Entry 3EN7 (X-ray diffraction, 2.81 A resolution); this record covers chain A.

== Chain A ==
Molecule: Proto-oncogene tyrosine-protein kinase Src
From: Gallus gallus
Notes: EC 2.7.10.2; fragment: kinase domain
UniProt: P00523 (SRC_CHICK); residue numbers follow UniProt; this construct covers 251-533
Sequence (286 residues; row label = number of the first residue in the row):
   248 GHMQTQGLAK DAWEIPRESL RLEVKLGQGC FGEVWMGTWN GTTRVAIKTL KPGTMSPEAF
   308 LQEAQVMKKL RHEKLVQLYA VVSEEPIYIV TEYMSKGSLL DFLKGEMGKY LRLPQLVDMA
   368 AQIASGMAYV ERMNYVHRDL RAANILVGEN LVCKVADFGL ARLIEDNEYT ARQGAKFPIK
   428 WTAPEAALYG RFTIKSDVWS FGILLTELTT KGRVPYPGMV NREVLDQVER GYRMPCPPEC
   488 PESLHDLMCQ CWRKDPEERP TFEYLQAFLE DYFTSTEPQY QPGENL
Not modelled in the structure: 248-255, 276-278, 288-289, 300-306, 406-424
Construct notes: expression tag (248-250)
Residues lining bound ligands: ABJ (3-[4-amino-1-(1-methylethyl)-1H-pyrazolo[3,4-d]pyrimidin-3-yl]phenol): L273, G274, V281, A293, K295, I336, T338, E339, Y340, M341, G344, S345, L393, A403, D404
From the paper describing this entry:
  - binding site for ABJ: T338
  - catalytic residues: K295 (citing earlier work)
  - mutagenesis - T338I: decreased binding to compounds in our panel

== In short ==
Bound to chain A: compound ABJ. The paper reports the catalytic residue K295; T338I reduces binding to
compounds in our panel.
Chain A is Proto-oncogene tyrosine-protein kinase Src (Gallus gallus); the structure, Targeted
polypharmacology: crystal structure of the c-Src kinase domain in complex with S1, a multitargeted kinase ...,
was determined by X-ray diffraction (same publication as 2V4L, 3EN4, 3EN5, 3EN6 and 3ENE).
